Entry 4HEA (X-ray diffraction, 3.30 A resolution); this record covers chains 4 and 9 of the 16 polymer chains in the assembly.

[Chain 4]
Protein: NADH-quinone oxidoreductase subunit 4
Organism: Thermus thermophilus
Notes: EC 1.6.5.3
UniProtKB: Q56220 (NQO4_THET8); residue numbers follow UniProt; this construct covers 1-409
Chain sequence (409 residues; numbered 1 to 409; the number before each row is that of its first residue):
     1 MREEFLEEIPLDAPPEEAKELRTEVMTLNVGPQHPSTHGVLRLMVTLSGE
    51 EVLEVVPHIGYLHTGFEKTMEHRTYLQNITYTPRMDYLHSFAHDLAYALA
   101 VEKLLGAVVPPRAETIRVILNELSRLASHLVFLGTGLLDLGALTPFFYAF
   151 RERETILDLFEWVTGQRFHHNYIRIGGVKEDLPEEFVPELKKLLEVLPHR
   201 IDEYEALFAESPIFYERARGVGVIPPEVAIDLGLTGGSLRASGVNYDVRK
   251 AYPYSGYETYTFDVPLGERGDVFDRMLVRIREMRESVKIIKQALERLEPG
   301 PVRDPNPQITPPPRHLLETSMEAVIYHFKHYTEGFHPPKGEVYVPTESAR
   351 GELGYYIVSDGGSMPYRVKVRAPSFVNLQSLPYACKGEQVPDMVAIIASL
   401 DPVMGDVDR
Disordered / not traced: 1-25

[Chain 9]
Protein: NADH-quinone oxidoreductase subunit 9
Organism: Thermus thermophilus
Notes: EC 1.6.5.3
UniProtKB: Q56224 (NQO9_THET8); numbering as in UniProt (aligned over 1-182)
Chain sequence (182 residues; row label = number of the first residue in the row):
     1 MTLKALAQSLGITLKYLFSKPVTVPYPDAPVALKPRFHGRHVLTRHPNGL
    51 EKCIGCSLCAAACPAYAIYVEPAENDPENPVSAGERYAKVYEINMLRCIF
   101 CGLCEEACPTGAIVLGYDFEMADYEYSDLVYGKEDMLVDVVGTKPQRREA
   151 KRTGKPVKVGYVVPYVRPELEGFKAPTEGGKR
Disordered / not traced: 1, 182
Bound ions: 4Fe-4S cluster Fe site 1: Cys-53, Cys-56, Cys-59, Cys-108; 4Fe-4S cluster Fe site 2: Cys-63, Cys-98, Cys-101, Cys-104
Ligand contacts:
  - 4Fe-4S cluster (SF4), molecule 1: His-41, Ala-62, Cys-63, Pro-64, Ala-65, Ala-67, Ile-68, Cys-98, Ile-99, Phe-100, Cys-101, Gly-102, Leu-103, Cys-104, Leu-115
  - 4Fe-4S cluster (SF4), molecule 2: Leu-43, Lys-52, Cys-53, Ile-54, Gly-55, Cys-56, Ser-57, Leu-58, Cys-59, Tyr-91, Cys-104, Cys-108, Pro-109, Thr-110, Ala-112, Ile-113
UniProt features mapped onto this chain:
  - binding site ([4Fe-4S] cluster): Cys-53, Cys-56, Ser-57, Cys-59, Cys-63, Cys-98, Ile-99, Cys-101, Cys-104, Cys-108

[Interface between chain 4 and chain 9]
Pairs across the interface (63; chain 4 residue first):
  His-72(4) / Tyr-66(9)  hydrogen bond (backbone-side chain)
  Arg-73(4) / Pro-64(9)  hydrogen bond (side chain-backbone)
  Arg-73(4) / Tyr-66(9)  hydrogen bond
  Leu-76(4) / Leu-103(9)  hydrophobic
  Gln-77(4) / Ala-61(9)
  Gln-77(4) / Ala-62(9)
  Gln-77(4) / Cys-63(9)  hydrogen bond (side chain-backbone)
  Gln-77(4) / Pro-64(9)
  Thr-80(4) / Pro-64(9)
  Thr-80(4) / Cys-101(9)
  Thr-80(4) / Leu-103(9)
  Tyr-81(4) / Pro-64(9)  hydrogen bond (side chain-backbone)
  Arg-84(4) / Ile-99(9)
  Tyr-148(4) / Thr-13(9)
  Tyr-148(4) / Tyr-16(9)  hydrophobic
  Glu-161(4) / Leu-33(9)
  Glu-161(4) / Lys-34(9)
  Glu-161(4) / Phe-37(9)
  Trp-162(4) / Lys-34(9)
  Trp-162(4) / Pro-35(9)
  Trp-162(4) / Arg-36(9)
  Val-163(4) / Arg-36(9)  hydrogen bond (backbone-side chain)
  Thr-164(4) / His-38(9)
  Gly-165(4) / Arg-36(9)
  Gly-165(4) / Phe-37(9)
  Gly-165(4) / His-38(9)  hydrogen bond (backbone-backbone)
  Gln-166(4) / His-38(9)
  Gln-166(4) / Phe-100(9)  hydrogen bond (side chain-backbone)
  Asn-171(4) / Cys-101(9)
  Asn-171(4) / Leu-103(9)
  Arg-174(4) / Glu-106(9)  salt bridge
  Lys-179(4) / Cys-101(9)
  Lys-179(4) / Glu-106(9)  salt bridge
  Glu-180(4) / Arg-36(9)  salt bridge
  Asp-181(4) / Arg-36(9)  hydrogen bond (backbone-side chain)
  Leu-182(4) / Arg-36(9)
  Pro-183(4) / Arg-36(9)
  Glu-184(4) / Tyr-165(9)
  Glu-185(4) / Tyr-165(9)
  Arg-200(4) / Tyr-16(9)  hydrogen bond
  Glu-203(4) / Ile-12(9)
  Glu-203(4) / Tyr-16(9)
  Leu-207(4) / Ile-12(9)  hydrophobic
  Glu-210(4) / Thr-2(9)  hydrogen bond (backbone-side chain)
  Glu-210(4) / Ala-5(9)
  Ser-211(4) / Thr-2(9)  hydrogen bond (backbone-side chain)
  Pro-212(4) / Ala-5(9)
  Pro-212(4) / Leu-6(9)  hydrophobic
  Arg-314(4) / Glu-105(9)  hydrogen bond (side chain-backbone)
  Arg-314(4) / Glu-106(9)  hydrogen bond (side chain-backbone)
  Arg-314(4) / Cys-108(9)  hydrogen bond (side chain-backbone)
  Arg-314(4) / Gly-111(9)
  Leu-317(4) / Pro-109(9)  hydrophobic
  His-327(4) / Leu-58(9)
  His-327(4) / Ala-107(9)  hydrogen bond (side chain-backbone)
  His-327(4) / Pro-109(9)
  Phe-328(4) / Leu-58(9)  hydrophobic
  Tyr-331(4) / Ala-61(9)
  Tyr-331(4) / Ala-62(9)
  Tyr-331(4) / Glu-106(9)  hydrogen bond (side chain-backbone)
  Tyr-331(4) / Ala-107(9)  hydrophobic
  Thr-332(4) / Leu-58(9)
  Thr-332(4) / Ala-61(9)
Also at the interface, not in a pair above, chain 4 (39 interface residues in all): Thr-144, Arg-151, Asp-158, Ile-213
Also at the interface, not in a pair above, chain 9 (31 interface residues in all): Ser-9, Gly-102

[Overview]
39 residues of chain 4 face 31 of chain 9 across their interface, with 17 hydrogen bonds and 3 salt bridges.
Among the polar pairs are Arg-174(4)/Glu-106(9), Lys-179(4)/Glu-106(9) and Glu-180(4)/Arg-36(9). Chain 9 binds
4Fe-4S cluster.
Chain 4 is NADH-quinone oxidoreductase subunit 4 and chain 9 is NADH-quinone oxidoreductase subunit 9, both
from Thermus thermophilus; the structure, Crystal structure of the entire respiratory complex I from Thermus
thermophilus, was determined by X-ray diffraction (same publication as 4HE8).
